Entry 3OYE (X-ray diffraction, 2.74 A resolution); this record covers chains A and B of the 4 polymer chains in the assembly.

== Chain A (and B) ==
Name: PFV integrase
Organism: Human spumaretrovirus
Notes: fragment: to 1143; chain B of this document is another copy of the same molecule, construct and numbering; everything in this record applies to it too
UniProt: P14350 (POL_FOAMV); residues 1-392 here correspond to UniProt positions 752-1143 (UniProt number = residue number + 751)
Sequence (395 residues; numbered -2 to 392; the number before each row is that of its first residue; numbers below 1 keep their minus sign (Gly-2 is residue -2)):
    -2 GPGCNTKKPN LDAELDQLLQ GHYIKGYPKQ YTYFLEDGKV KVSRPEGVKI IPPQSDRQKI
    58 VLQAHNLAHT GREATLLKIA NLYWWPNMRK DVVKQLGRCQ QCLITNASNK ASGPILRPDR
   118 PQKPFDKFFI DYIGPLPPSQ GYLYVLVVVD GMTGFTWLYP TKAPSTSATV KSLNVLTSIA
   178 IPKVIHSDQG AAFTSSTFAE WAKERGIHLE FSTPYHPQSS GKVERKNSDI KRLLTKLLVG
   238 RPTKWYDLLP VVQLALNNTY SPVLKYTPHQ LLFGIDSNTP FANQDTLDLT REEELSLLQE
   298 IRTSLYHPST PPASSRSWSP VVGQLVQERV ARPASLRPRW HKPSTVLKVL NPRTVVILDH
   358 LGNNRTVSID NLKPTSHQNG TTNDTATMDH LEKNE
Disordered / not traced: -2 to 7, 376-392 (chain B: -2 to 115, 300-392)
Construct notes: expression tag (-2 to 0); variant Ser217 (Gly968 in P14350), Gly218 (Ser969 in P14350)
Ion coordination: Zn2+: His62, His66, Cys96, Cys99; Mg2+ site 1: Asp128, Asp185 (together with magnesium); Mg2+ site 2: Asp128, Glu221 (together with magnesium)
Small-molecule neighbours: magnesium (ZYY; N-[(6S)-2-(4-fluorobenzyl)-10-hydroxy-6-methyl-8-(1-methylethyl)-1,9-dioxo-1,2,6,7,8,9-hexahydropyrazino[1',2':1,5]pyrrolo[2,3-d]pyridazin-4-yl]-N-methylmethanesulfonamide): Asp128, Tyr129, Asp185, Gln186, Gly187, Tyr212, His213, Pro214, Gln215, Glu221
Curated features (UniProtKB/Swiss-Prot):
  - binding site (Mg(2+)): Asp123, Asp185
Reported in the primary citation:
  - mutagenesis - S217Q, N224H: decreased catalytic activity
  - mutagenesis - S217H: increased catalytic activity

== Chain A / chain B interface ==
Contacting residue pairs - 59 pairs, chain A then chain B:
  Lys120(A) with Ile272(B)
  Pro121(A) with Ile272(B)
  Phe122(A) with Phe270(B), hydrophobic; Asn275(B), hydrogen bond (backbone-side chain)
  Asn171(A) with Pro247(B)
  Thr174(A) with Leu251(B)
  Ser175(A) with Pro247(B); Gln250(B); Leu251(B)
  Ile176(A) with Phe152(B); Trp154(B); Phe270(B), hydrophobic
  Ala177(A) with Leu251(B), hydrophobic
  Ile178(A) with Leu251(B), hydrophobic; Asn275(B), hydrogen bond (backbone-side chain); Thr276(B)
  Pro179(A) with Asn275(B)
  Lys180(A) with Asn275(B), hydrogen bond
  Pro247(A) with Ser175(B)
  Gln250(A) with Ser175(B), hydrogen bond (side chain-backbone); Ile176(B)
  Leu251(A) with Thr174(B); Ser175(B)
  His266(A) with Phe122(B)
  Leu269(A) with Phe270(B)
  Phe270(A) with Phe122(B), hydrophobic; Leu269(B), hydrophobic; Phe270(B), hydrophobic
  Ile272(A) with Lys120(B); Phe122(B)
  Ser274(A) with Phe122(B); Ala177(B); Ile178(B), hydrogen bond (side chain-backbone)
  Asn275(A) with Ile178(B), hydrogen bond (backbone-backbone); Pro179(B), hydrogen bond (side chain-backbone); Lys180(B); Gly203(B), hydrogen bond (side chain-backbone)
  Thr276(A) with Ile178(B)
  Thr283(A) with Lys120(B), hydrogen bond (backbone-side chain)
  Leu284(A) with Arg117(B); Pro118(B)
  Leu286(A) with Pro118(B); Lys120(B), hydrogen bond (backbone-side chain)
  Thr287(A) with Lys120(B)
  Arg288(A) with Lys120(B); Pro121(B); Met149(B); Leu268(B), hydrogen bond (side chain-backbone); Leu269(B), hydrogen bond (side chain-backbone)
  Glu289(A) with Tyr263(B)
  Glu291(A) with Lys120(B), salt bridge
  Leu292(A) with Gln267(B); Leu268(B); Gly271(B)
  Leu295(A) with Phe270(B)
  Gln296(A) with Gly271(B)
  Arg299(A) with Phe270(B), hydrogen bond (side chain-backbone); Gly271(B); Ile272(B)
Interface residues without a listed pair, chain A (36 interface residues in all): Phe152, Trp154, Asp273, Asp285
Interface residues without a listed pair, chain B (32 interface residues in all): Gln119, Arg202, Ile204, His266

== In short ==
The interface between chain A and chain B involves 36 residues on one side and 32 on the other; the contacts
include 13 hydrogen bonds and 1 salt bridge. Among the polar pairs are Glu291(A)-Lys120(B),
Phe122(A)-Asn275(B) and Ile178(A)-Asn275(B). From the paper: S217Q and N224H of chain A reduce catalytic
activity; S217H of chain A increases catalytic activity.
Both chains are PFV integrase (Human spumaretrovirus). Entry 3OYE (Crystal structure of the Prototype Foamy
Virus (PFV) intasome in complex with magnesium and the INSTI ...) was determined by X-ray diffraction (same
publication as 3OYA, 3OYB, 3OYC, 3OYD, 3OYF, 3OYG and 4 further entries).
